8ZJW - chains F and G of the 28 polymer chains in the assembly; structure by electron microscopy, 2.35 A resolution.

Chain F:
Protein: Beta subunit of light-harvesting 1 complex
Source organism: Roseospirillum parvum
Reference sequence: Q6XBJ9 (Q6XBJ9_9PROT); residues 1-68 here = UniProt positions 1-68
Chain sequence (68 residues; row label = number of the first residue in the row):
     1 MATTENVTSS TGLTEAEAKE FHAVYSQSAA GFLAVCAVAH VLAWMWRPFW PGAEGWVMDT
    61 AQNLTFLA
Disordered / not traced: 1-8, 58-68
Small-molecule neighbours:
  - bacteriochlorophyll a (BCL), molecule 1: H22, Y25, S26, A29, A30, L33
  - bacteriochlorophyll a (BCL), molecule 2: Q27, S28, G31, F32, V35
  - bacteriochlorophyll a (BCL), molecule 3: F32, L33, C36, A37, H40, V41, A43, W44, F49, W50
  - bacteriochlorophyll a (BCL), molecule 4: F32, V35, C36, A39, H40, A43, W46
  - spirilloxanthin (CRT): E20, F21, V24, Y25, S28, A29, F32

Chain G:
Protein: Alpha subunit of light-harvesting 1 complex
Source organism: Roseospirillum parvum
Reference sequence: Q6XBJ8 (Q6XBJ8_9PROT); residue numbers follow UniProt; this construct covers 1-67
Chain sequence (67 residues; numbered 1 to 67; the number before each row is that of its first residue):
     1 MTFSTHKVWL MFDPRSTLVA LAAFLVVLAL LIHFLCLGHD RFNWLEGNPA ATKAAAAAVT
    61 MPVNPVA
Disordered / not traced: 54-67
Metal / ion sites: bacteriochlorophyll a Mg near M1 (its only coordinating residue here)
Small-molecule neighbours:
  - bacteriochlorophyll a (BCL), molecule 1: M1, V8, F12, T17, A20, L21, I32
  - bacteriochlorophyll a (BCL), molecule 2: M1, T2, F3, L21
  - bacteriochlorophyll a (BCL), molecule 3: L18, V19, L21, A22, L25, V26, A29, H33, C36, F42, W44
  - bacteriochlorophyll a (BCL), molecule 4: L25, L28, A29, I32, H33, C36, F42
  - spirilloxanthin (CRT), molecule 1: M1, T5, K7, V8, M11
  - spirilloxanthin (CRT), molecule 2: L18, L21, F24, L25, L28, L31, I32, L35
  - spirilloxanthin (CRT), molecule 3: V26, A29, L30, H33, F34, L37, W44

Chain F / chain G interface:
Contacting residue pairs - 51 pairs, chain F then chain G:
  S9(F) - L10(G)
  S10(F) - L10(G)  hydrogen bond (side chain-backbone)
  S10(F) - M11(G)
  T11(F) - W9(G)  hydrogen bond (side chain-backbone)
  T11(F) - L10(G)
  T11(F) - M11(G)
  T11(F) - F12(G)
  T11(F) - D13(G)
  L13(F) - L10(G)
  L13(F) - P14(G)
  T14(F) - L10(G)
  E15(F) - H6(G)  salt bridge
  E15(F) - K7(G)  salt bridge
  A18(F) - H6(G)
  A18(F) - W9(G)
  A18(F) - L10(G)  hydrophobic
  K19(F) - H6(G)
  F21(F) - W9(G)
  F21(F) - P14(G)  hydrophobic
  F21(F) - L18(G)  hydrophobic
  H22(F) - M1(G)
  H22(F) - T2(G)  hydrogen bond (side chain-backbone)
  H22(F) - F3(G)  hydrogen bond (side chain-backbone)
  H22(F) - T5(G)
  H22(F) - H6(G)
  H22(F) - W9(G)  hydrogen bond
  Y25(F) - M1(G)  hydrophobic
  Y25(F) - W9(G)  hydrophobic
  Y25(F) - L18(G)  hydrophobic
  Y25(F) - L21(G)
  S26(F) - F3(G)
  F32(F) - L25(G)  hydrophobic
  W46(F) - R41(G)
  W46(F) - F42(G)
  W46(F) - W44(G)  hydrophobic
  R47(F) - R41(G)  hydrogen bond (side chain-backbone)
  R47(F) - F42(G)
  R47(F) - N48(G)  hydrogen bond (side chain-backbone)
  R47(F) - P49(G)
  R47(F) - A50(G)
  P48(F) - R41(G)  hydrogen bond (backbone-side chain)
  P48(F) - F42(G)
  F49(F) - F42(G)  hydrophobic
  W56(F) - R41(G)
  W56(F) - F42(G)  hydrophobic
  W56(F) - A50(G)
  W56(F) - A51(G)
  W56(F) - T52(G)  hydrogen bond (backbone-backbone)
  W56(F) - K53(G)  hydrogen bond (backbone-backbone)
  V57(F) - A51(G)
  V57(F) - K53(G)
Other interface residues (no listed pair), chain F (20 interface residues in all): A30
Other interface residues (no listed pair), chain G (26 interface residues in all): S4, D40

Overview:
20 residues of chain F and 26 residues of chain G are in contact, with 10 hydrogen bonds and 2 salt bridges.
Polar contacts include E15(F)-H6(G), E15(F)-K7(G) and S10(F)-L10(G). One spirilloxanthin molecule and 3
bacteriochlorophyll a molecules are bound between chain F and chain G.
Here chain F is Beta subunit of light-harvesting 1 complex and chain G is Alpha subunit of light-harvesting 1
complex, both from Roseospirillum parvum. Entry 8ZJW (Cryo-EM structure of photosynthetic LH1' complex of
Roseospirillum parvum) was determined by electron microscopy (same publication as 8ZK2).
